PDB entry 2PD4 | X-ray diffraction, 2.30 A resolution | chains A and B of the 4 polymer chains in the assembly

== Chain A (and B) ==
Molecule: Enoyl-[acyl-carrier-protein] reductase [NADH]
Organism: Helicobacter pylori
Notes: EC 1.3.1.9; chain B of this document is another copy of the same molecule, construct and numbering; everything in this record applies to it too
UniProtKB: O24990 (FABI_HELPY); residue numbers follow UniProt; this construct covers 1-275
Sequence (275 residues; numbered 1 to 275; the number before each row is that of its first residue):
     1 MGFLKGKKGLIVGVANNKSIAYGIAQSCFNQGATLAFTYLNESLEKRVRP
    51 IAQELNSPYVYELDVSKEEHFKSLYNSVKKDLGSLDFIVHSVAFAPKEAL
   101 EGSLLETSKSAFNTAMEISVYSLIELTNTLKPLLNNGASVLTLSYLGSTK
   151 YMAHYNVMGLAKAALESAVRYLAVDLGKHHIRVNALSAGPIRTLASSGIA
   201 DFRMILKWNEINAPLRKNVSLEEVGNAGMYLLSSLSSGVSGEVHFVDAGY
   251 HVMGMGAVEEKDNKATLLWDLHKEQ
Unresolved in the structure: 1
Curated features (UniProtKB/Swiss-Prot):
  - active site (Proton acceptor): Tyr-145, Tyr-155
  - binding site (NAD(+)): Gly-13, Ser-19, Ile-20, Asp-64, Val-65, Val-92, Lys-162, Ile-191 to Ala-195
  - binding site (substrate): Ala-95
  - site: Arg-203 (Involved in acyl-ACP binding)

== How chain A and chain B interact ==
Pairs across the interface (82):
  Ser-66(A) with Lys-109(B), hydrogen bond (backbone-side chain)
  Glu-68(A) with Lys-109(B), salt bridge
  Ser-103(A) with Asp-175(B)
  Leu-104(A) with Ile-124(B); Asp-175(B), hydrogen bond (backbone-side chain)
  Leu-105(A) with Ile-124(B); Thr-127(B); Asn-128(B), hydrogen bond (backbone-side chain); Lys-131(B); Leu-172(B), hydrophobic; Asp-175(B); Leu-176(B), hydrophobic
  Thr-107(A) with Tyr-121(B), hydrogen bond (backbone-side chain)
  Ser-108(A) with Tyr-121(B)
  Lys-109(A) with Ser-66(B); Glu-68(B), salt bridge; Tyr-121(B), hydrogen bond (backbone-side chain)
  Phe-112(A) with Met-116(B), hydrophobic; Val-120(B), hydrophobic; Tyr-121(B), hydrophobic
  Asn-113(A) with Glu-117(B), hydrogen bond
  Met-116(A) with Phe-112(B), hydrophobic; Met-116(B), hydrophobic
  Glu-117(A) with Lys-109(B); Asn-113(B), hydrogen bond
  Val-120(A) with Phe-112(B), hydrophobic; Leu-160(B), hydrophobic
  Tyr-121(A) with Thr-107(B), hydrogen bond (side chain-backbone); Ser-108(B); Lys-109(B), hydrogen bond (side chain-backbone); Phe-112(B), hydrophobic
  Ile-124(A) with Leu-104(B); Leu-105(B); Leu-160(B), hydrophobic
  Thr-127(A) with Leu-105(B)
  Asn-128(A) with Leu-105(B), hydrogen bond (side chain-backbone)
  Lys-131(A) with Leu-105(B)
  Gly-147(A) with Ser-167(B); Tyr-171(B), hydrogen bond (backbone-side chain)
  Ser-148(A) with Ser-167(B), hydrogen bond (backbone-side chain); Arg-170(B), hydrogen bond (backbone-side chain)
  Thr-149(A) with Arg-170(B), hydrogen bond (backbone-side chain)
  Lys-150(A) with Arg-170(B); Tyr-171(B), hydrogen bond (backbone-side chain)
  Tyr-151(A) with Tyr-171(B), hydrophobic; Val-174(B), hydrophobic
  Met-152(A) with Tyr-171(B), hydrogen bond (backbone-side chain)
  Tyr-155(A) with Tyr-171(B)
  Asn-156(A) with Tyr-171(B)
  Gly-159(A) with Ser-167(B), hydrogen bond (backbone-side chain); Tyr-171(B)
  Leu-160(A) with Val-120(B), hydrophobic; Ile-124(B), hydrophobic; Ala-164(B); Ser-167(B); Ala-168(B)
  Ala-163(A) with Ala-163(B); Ser-167(B)
  Ala-164(A) with Leu-160(B)
  Ser-167(A) with Gly-147(B); Ser-148(B), hydrogen bond (side chain-backbone); Gly-159(B), hydrogen bond (side chain-backbone); Leu-160(B); Ala-163(B)
  Ala-168(A) with Leu-160(B), hydrophobic
  Arg-170(A) with Ser-148(B), hydrogen bond (side chain-backbone); Thr-149(B), hydrogen bond (side chain-backbone); Lys-150(B)
  Tyr-171(A) with Gly-147(B), hydrogen bond (side chain-backbone); Lys-150(B), hydrogen bond (side chain-backbone); Tyr-151(B), hydrophobic; Met-152(B), hydrogen bond (side chain-backbone); Tyr-155(B); Asn-156(B); Gly-159(B)
  Leu-172(A) with Leu-104(B), hydrophobic; Leu-105(B), hydrophobic
  Val-174(A) with Tyr-151(B), hydrophobic
  Asp-175(A) with Ser-103(B); Leu-104(B), hydrogen bond (side chain-backbone); Leu-105(B)
  Leu-176(A) with Leu-105(B), hydrophobic
Other interface residues (no listed pair), chain A (41 interface residues in all): Val-65, Glu-106, Glu-125
Other interface residues (no listed pair), chain B (41 interface residues in all): Val-65, Glu-106, Glu-125

== Summary ==
Chain A and chain B each contribute 41 residues to their interface, with 25 hydrogen bonds and 2 salt bridges.
Among the polar pairs are Glu-68(A)/Lys-109(B), Ser-66(A)/Lys-109(B) and Leu-104(A)/Asp-175(B).
Both chains are Enoyl-[acyl-carrier-protein] reductase [NADH] (Helicobacter pylori). Entry 2PD4 (Crystal
Structure of the Helicobacter pylori Enoyl-Acyl Carrier Protein Reductase in Complex with Hydroxydiphenyl
Ether Compounds ...) was determined by X-ray diffraction (same publication as 2PD3).
